Entry 6G2Q (X-ray diffraction, 2.15 A resolution); this record covers chains T and A of the 4 polymer chains in the assembly.

Chain T:
Molecule: Template Strand
Notes: fragment: DNA Polymerase Beta
Sequence (16 nucleotides; row label = number of the first residue in the row):
     1 CCGACAGCGC ATCAGC

Chain A:
Protein: DNA polymerase beta
From: Homo sapiens
Notes: EC 2.7.7.7, 4.2.99.-; fragment: Synthetic oligonucleotide
Reference sequence: P06746 (DPOLB_HUMAN); numbering as in UniProt (aligned over 1-335)
Sequence (335 residues; numbered 1 to 335; the number before each row is that of its first residue):
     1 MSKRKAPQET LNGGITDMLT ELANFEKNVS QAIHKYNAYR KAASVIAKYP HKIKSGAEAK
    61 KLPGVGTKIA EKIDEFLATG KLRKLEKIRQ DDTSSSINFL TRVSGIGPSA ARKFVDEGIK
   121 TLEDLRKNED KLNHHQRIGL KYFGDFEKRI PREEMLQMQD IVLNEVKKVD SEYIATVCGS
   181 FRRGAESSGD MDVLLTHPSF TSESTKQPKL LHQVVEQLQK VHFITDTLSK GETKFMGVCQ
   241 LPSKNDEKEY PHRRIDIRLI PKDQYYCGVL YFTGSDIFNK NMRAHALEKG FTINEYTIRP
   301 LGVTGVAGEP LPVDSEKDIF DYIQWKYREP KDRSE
Unresolved in the structure: 1-9
Bound ions: Na+ site 1: Lys60, Val65; Na+ site 2: Thr101, Val103 (shared with 1 residue of chain P); Mg2+: Asp190, Asp192 (together with EJH); Na+ site 3: Asp190, Asp192 (together with EJH)
Ligand contacts: EJH ([(S)-chloranyl-[[[(2R,3S,5R)-5-[5-methyl-2,4-bis(oxidanylidene)pyrimidin-1-yl]-3-oxidanyl-oxolan-2-yl]methoxy-oxidanyl-phosphoryl]oxy-oxidanyl-phosphoryl]methyl]phosphonic acid): Arg149, Gly179, Ser180, Arg183, Ser188, Gly189, Asp190, Asp192, Tyr271, Phe272, Thr273, Gly274, Ser275, Asp276, Asn279
UniProt features mapped onto this chain:
  - region: Arg183 to Asp192 (DNA-binding)
  - active site: Lys72 (Nucleophile)
  - binding site (K(+)): Lys60, Leu62, Val65, Thr101, Val103, Ile106
  - binding site (Na(+)): Lys60, Leu62, Val65, Thr101, Val103, Ile106
  - binding site (dATP): Arg149, Ser180, Arg183, Gly189, Asp190
  - binding site (dCTP): Arg149, Ser180, Arg183, Gly189, Asp190
  - binding site (dGTP): Arg149, Ser180, Arg183, Gly189, Asp190, Asp192
  - binding site (dTTP): Arg149, Ser180, Arg183, Gly189, Asp190
  - binding site (Mg(2+)): Asp190, Asp192, Asp256
  - modified residue: Lys72 (N6-acetyllysine), Arg83 (Omega-N-methylarginine), Arg152 (Omega-N-methylarginine)
  - cross-link (Glycyl lysine isopeptide (Lys-Gly)): Lys41 (interchain with G-Cter in ubiquitin), Lys61 (interchain with G-Cter in ubiquitin), Lys81 (interchain with G-Cter in ubiquitin)
  - natural variant: Leu22 (L22P: Found in a gastric cancer sample; uncertain significance), Tyr39 (Y39C: Found in a gastric cancer sample; uncertain significance), Gly118 (G118V: Decreased DNA-directed DNA polymerase activity), Arg137 (R137Q: Decreased function in base-excision repair), Arg149 (R149I: Decreased DNA-directed DNA polymerase activity), Asp160 (D160N: Found in a gastric cancer sample; uncertain significance), Cys239 (C239R: Found in a gastric cancer sample; uncertain significance), Lys289 (K289M: Found in a colon cancer sample; uncertain significance), Asn294 (N294D: Found in a gastric cancer sample; uncertain significance), Glu295 (E295K: Found in a gastric cancer sample; uncertain significance)
  - mutagenesis: Phe25 (F25W: No effect on 5'-dRP lyase activity. Decreased ssDNA binding), His34 (H34G: Decreased 5'-dRP lyase activity. Decreased ssDNA binding), Lys35 (K35A: Decreased 5'-dRP lyase activity. Decreased ssDNA binding. Loss of 5'-dRP lyase activity; when associated with A-68 and A-72. Decreased ssDNA binding; when associated with A-68 and A-72 ...), Tyr39 (Y39F: No effect on 5'-dRP lyase activity; Y39Q: Abolishes DNA polymerase and 5'-dRP lyase activity), Lys41 (K41R: Abolishes ubiquitination; when associated with R-61 and R-81), Lys60 (K60A: Decreased 5'-dRP lyase activity. Decreased ssDNA binding), Lys61 (K61R: Abolishes ubiquitination; when associated with R-41 and R-81), Lys68 (K68A: No effect on 5'-dRP lyase activity. Decreased ssDNA binding. Loss of 5'-dRP lyase activity; when associated with A-35 and A-72. Decreased ssDNA binding; when associated with A-35 and A-72 ...), Glu71 (E71Q: No effect on 5'-dRP lyase activity. No effect on structure shown by circular dichroism. No effect on ssDNA binding), Lys72 (K72A: Severely reduced 5'-dRP lyase activity. Does not affect ssDNA binding. Loss of 5'-dRP lyase activity; when associated with A-35 and A-68. Decreased ssDNA binding ...), Glu75 (E75A: Slightly decreased 5'-dRP lyase activity. Decreased ssDNA binding. No effect on structure shown by circular dichroism), Lys81 (K81R: Abolishes ubiquitination; when associated with R-41 and R-61), 5 further mutagenesis entries in UniProt
What the authors report for this chain:
  - conformationally variable residues (side-chain flip): Arg254

How chain T and chain A interact:
Residue-residue contacts (28):
  DC5(T) with His34(A), stacking on the base; Leu287(A), phosphate contact
  DA6(T) with Lys280(A), salt bridge to the phosphate; Arg283(A), hydrogen bond to the base; Ala284(A), sugar contact; Leu287(A), phosphate contact
  DG7(T) with Tyr271(A), base contact; Arg283(A), hydrogen bond to the sugar; Leu287(A), phosphate contact; Thr292(A), hydrogen bond to the phosphate; Ile293(A), sugar contact; Asn294(A), phosphate contact
  DC8(T) with Asn294(A), hydrogen bond to the phosphate; Glu295(A), sugar contact; Tyr296(A), phosphate contact
  DG9(T) with Thr233(A), phosphate contact; Lys234(A), hydrogen bond to the base; Arg258(A), sugar contact; Glu295(A), sugar contact; Tyr296(A), hydrogen bond to the phosphate
  DC10(T) with Ser229(A), phosphate contact; Lys230(A), hydrogen bond to the phosphate; Gly231(A), phosphate contact; Glu232(A), hydrogen bond to the phosphate; Thr233(A), hydrogen bond to the phosphate; Lys234(A), hydrogen bond to the phosphate
  DA11(T) with Ser229(A), phosphate contact; Lys230(A), hydrogen bond to the phosphate
Other interface residues (no listed pair), chain T (8 interface residues in all): DT12
Other interface residues (no listed pair), chain A (21 interface residues in all): Asn133, His134, Leu228

Overview:
The interface between chain T and chain A involves 8 residues on one side and 21 on the other, with 11
hydrogen bonds, 1 salt bridge and 1 aromatic stacking contact. Among the polar pairs are DA6(T)-Arg283(A),
DG9(T)-Lys234(A) and DG7(T)-Arg283(A). Chain A binds compound EJH. The paper reports conformational
variability at Arg254(A).
Here chain T is Template Strand and chain A is DNA polymerase beta (Homo sapiens). Entry 6G2Q (Ternary complex
crystal structure of DNA polymerase Beta with a dideoxy terminated primer with CHCL (S-isomer) ...) was
determined by X-ray diffraction together with 6BEL, 6BEM, 6CR3, 6CR4, 6CR5, 6CR6 and 20 further entries from
the same study.
